Entry 8S9X (electron microscopy, 3.44 A resolution); this record covers chains B and F of the 7 polymer chains in the assembly.

Chain B:
Name: TIGR03984 family CRISPR-associated protein
Organism: Synechocystis sp. PCC 6803
UniProtKB: Q6ZED4 (Q6ZED4_SYNY3); residues 1-193 here = UniProt positions 1-193
Sequence (193 residues; row label = number of the first residue in the row):
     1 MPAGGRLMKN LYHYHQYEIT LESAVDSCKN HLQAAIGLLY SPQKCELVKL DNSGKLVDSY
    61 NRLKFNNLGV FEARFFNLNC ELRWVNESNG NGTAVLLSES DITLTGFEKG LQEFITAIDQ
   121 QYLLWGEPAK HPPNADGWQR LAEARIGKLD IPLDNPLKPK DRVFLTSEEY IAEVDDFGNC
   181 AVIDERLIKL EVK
Unresolved in the structure: 1-8

Chain F:
Molecule: Crispr RNA
Organism: Synechocystis sp. PCC 6803
Sequence (37 nucleotides; each row starts with the number of its first residue):
     1 ACUGAAACUG UAGUAGAACC AAUCGGGGUC GUCAAUA

Interface between chain B and chain F:
Pairs across the interface (7):
  Pro42(B) - A1(F)  sugar contact
  Pro42(B) - C2(F)  base contact
  Phe71(B) - A1(F)  stacking on the base
  Val85(B) - A1(F)  base contact
  Asn86(B) - A1(F)  hydrogen bond to the base
  Arg145(B) - G4(F)  hydrogen bond to the base
  Arg145(B) - A5(F)  base contact
Also at the interface, not in a pair above, chain B (6 interface residues in all): Leu68

Summary:
6 residues of chain B and 4 residues of chain F are in contact; the contacts include 2 hydrogen bonds and 1
aromatic stacking contact. Polar pairs include Asn86(B)-A1(F) and Arg145(B)-G4(F).
Here chain B is TIGR03984 family CRISPR-associated protein and chain F is Crispr RNA, both from Synechocystis
sp. PCC 6803. Entry 8S9X (CRISPR-Cas type III-D effector complex bound to self-target RNA in a post-cleavage
state) was determined by electron microscopy (same publication as 8S9T, 8S9U and 8S9V).
